Entry 3ZBV (X-ray diffraction, 1.64 A resolution); this record covers chain A.

# Chain A
Name: Angiogenin-2
From: Mus musculus
UniProt: Q64438 (ANG2_MOUSE); residues 1-121 here correspond to UniProt positions 25-145 (UniProt number = residue number + 24)
Chain sequence (121 residues; row label = number of the first residue in the row):
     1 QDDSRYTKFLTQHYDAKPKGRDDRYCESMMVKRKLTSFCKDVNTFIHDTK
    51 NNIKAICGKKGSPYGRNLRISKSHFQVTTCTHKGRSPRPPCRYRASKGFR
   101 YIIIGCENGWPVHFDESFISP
Not modelled in the structure: 1-2, 121
Cystine bridges: Cys26-Cys80, Cys39-Cys91, Cys57-Cys106
Metal / ion sites: Zn2+: Asp41, His82, His113
From the paper describing this entry:
  - Zn2+ coordination: Asp41, His82, His113
  - binding site for sulfate ion: Lys40, Asp41, Val42, Asn67, Arg85, Ser86, Arg92
  - catalytic residues: His13, Lys40, His113
  - contacts within the chain: Thr44-Glu116 (hydrogen bond)
  - self-association interface (contacts with another copy of this molecule); pairs are residue here / residue on that copy: Arg92-Arg66
  - conformationally variable residues (side-chain flip): Lys40

# Summary
Asp41, His82 and His113 form the Zn2+ site. From the paper: catalytic residues His13, Lys40 and His113; a
binding site for sulfate ion at Lys40, Asp41 and Val42 among others.
Chain A is Angiogenin-2 (Mus musculus); the structure, Crystal Structure of murine Angiogenin-2, was
determined by X-ray diffraction, deposited together with 3ZBW.
